6SD3 - chains G and H of the 34 polymer chains in the assembly; structure by electron microscopy, 3.30 A resolution.

[Chain G (and H)]
Name: Flagellar M-ring protein
Source organism: Salmonella enterica subsp. enterica serovar Typhimurium
Notes: chain H of this document is another copy of the same molecule, construct and numbering; everything in this record applies to it too
UniProtKB: P15928 (FLIF_SALTY); residues 1-560 here = UniProt positions 1-560
Chain sequence (560 residues; row label = number of the first residue in the row):
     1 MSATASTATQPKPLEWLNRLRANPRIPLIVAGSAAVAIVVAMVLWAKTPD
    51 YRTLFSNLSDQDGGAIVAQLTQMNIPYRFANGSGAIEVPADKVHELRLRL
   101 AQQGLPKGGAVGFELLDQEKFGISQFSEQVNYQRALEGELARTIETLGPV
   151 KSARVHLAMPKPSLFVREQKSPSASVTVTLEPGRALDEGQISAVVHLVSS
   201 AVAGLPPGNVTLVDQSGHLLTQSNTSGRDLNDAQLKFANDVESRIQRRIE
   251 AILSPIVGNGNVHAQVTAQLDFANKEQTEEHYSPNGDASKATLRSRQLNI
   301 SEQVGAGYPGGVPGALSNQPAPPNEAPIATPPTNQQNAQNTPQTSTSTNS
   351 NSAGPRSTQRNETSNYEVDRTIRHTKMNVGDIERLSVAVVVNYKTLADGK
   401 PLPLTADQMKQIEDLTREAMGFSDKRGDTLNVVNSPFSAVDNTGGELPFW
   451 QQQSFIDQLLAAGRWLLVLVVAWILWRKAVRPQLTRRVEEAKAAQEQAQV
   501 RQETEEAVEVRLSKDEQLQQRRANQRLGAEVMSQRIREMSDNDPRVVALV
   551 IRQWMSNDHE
Disordered / not traced: 1-124, 161-170, 305-354, 395-401, 439-560

[Chain G / chain H interface]
Contacting residue pairs (106; chain G residue first):
  L186(G) with P206(H)
  D187(G) with L205(H); P206(H); P207(H); G208(H), hydrogen bond (side chain-backbone)
  E188(G) with G208(H); N209(H); N224(H); T225(H)
  G189(G) with N224(H)
  Q190(G) with P207(H)
  A233(G) with S226(H); G227(H)
  K236(G) with T225(H); S226(H), hydrogen bond
  F237(G) with N231(H); D232(H); L235(H), hydrophobic
  D240(G) with T225(H), hydrogen bond; L235(H)
  V241(G) with L235(H), hydrophobic
  R247(G) with L219(H)
  R248(G) with E242(H), salt bridge; Q265(H); V266(H), hydrogen bond (side chain-backbone); T267(H), hydrogen bond
  A251(G) with Q265(H)
  I252(G) with Q265(H); A388(H); V390(H)
  P255(G) with H263(H); F437(H); S438(H)
  I256(G) with V390(H), hydrophobic
  K290(G) with P284(H)
  A291(G) with P284(H); N285(H), hydrogen bond (backbone-backbone)
  T292(G) with Y282(H); S283(H); P284(H); N285(H); V368(H)
  L293(G) with N285(H), hydrogen bond (backbone-side chain); Y366(H); V368(H)
  R294(G) with N365(H); Y366(H), hydrogen bond (backbone-backbone); V368(H)
  S295(G) with S364(H)
  R296(G) with T363(H); S364(H), hydrogen bond (backbone-backbone)
  Q297(G) with E362(H)
  L298(G) with R360(H); N361(H); E362(H), hydrogen bond (backbone-backbone)
  N299(G) with R360(H); N361(H)
  I300(G) with Q359(H); R360(H), hydrogen bond (backbone-backbone); N361(H)
  S301(G) with T358(H)
  E302(G) with R356(H); S357(H); T358(H), hydrogen bond (backbone-backbone)
  V304(G) with P355(H)
  E367(G) with Y282(H), hydrogen bond
  V368(G) with Y282(H)
  D369(G) with E280(H); H281(H), salt bridge
  R370(G) with T278(H); E280(H), salt bridge
  T371(G) with Q277(H); T278(H)
  I372(G) with Q277(H); T278(H), hydrogen bond (backbone-backbone)
  R373(G) with K275(H); E276(H); Q277(H), hydrogen bond
  H374(G) with N274(H); K275(H); E276(H), hydrogen bond (backbone-backbone)
  T375(G) with A273(H); N274(H)
  K376(G) with A273(H); N274(H), hydrogen bond (backbone-backbone)
  N378(G) with Q234(H), hydrogen bond; F272(H)
  V379(G) with R228(H); N231(H)
  Q411(G) with S435(H), hydrogen bond
  L415(G) with V390(H), hydrophobic; N431(H); V433(H), hydrophobic
  E418(G) with T267(H); S386(H); V387(H); A388(H); T429(H), hydrogen bond; N431(H)
  A419(G) with T267(H), hydrogen bond (backbone-side chain)
  M420(G) with T267(H)
  G421(G) with T267(H); R384(H), hydrogen bond (backbone-side chain); S386(H)
  S423(G) with R384(H)
  R426(G) with Q269(H)
Also at the interface, not in a pair above, chain G (60 interface residues in all): A185, R244, N274, A288, S289, Q303, M377, D414, F422, K425
Also at the interface, not in a pair above, chain H (67 interface residues in all): S199, G204, E279, G286, E367, E383, V389, L430, P436

[In short]
Chain G and chain H form an interface of 60 and 67 residues respectively, with 22 hydrogen bonds and 3 salt
bridges. Polar pairs include R248(G)-E242(H), D369(G)-H281(H) and R370(G)-E280(H).
Both chains are Flagellar M-ring protein (Salmonella enterica subsp. enterica serovar Typhimurium). Entry 6SD3
(34mer structure of the Salmonella flagella MS-ring protein FliF) was determined by electron microscopy
together with 6SCN, 6SD1, 6SD2, 6SD4 and 6SD5 from the same study.
